PDB entry 9I86 | electron microscopy, 2.75 A resolution | chains A and B of the 8 polymer chains in the assembly

# Chain A (and B)
Name: Single-stranded DNA-binding protein
From: Enterobacteria phage PRD1
Notes: chain B of this document is another copy of the same molecule, construct and numbering; everything in this record applies to it too
UniProt: P17637 (VP12_BPPRD); residue numbers follow UniProt; this construct covers 1-160
Chain sequence (160 residues; numbered 1 to 160; the number before each row is that of its first residue):
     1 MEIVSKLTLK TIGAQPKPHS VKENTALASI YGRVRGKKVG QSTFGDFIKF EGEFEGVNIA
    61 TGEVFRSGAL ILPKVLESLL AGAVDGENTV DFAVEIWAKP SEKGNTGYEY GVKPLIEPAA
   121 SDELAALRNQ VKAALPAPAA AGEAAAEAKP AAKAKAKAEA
Unresolved in the structure: 136-160
From the paper describing this entry:
  - self-association interface (contacts with another copy of this molecule); pairs are residue here / residue on that copy: Tyr-31/Arg-128, Arg-33/Glu-123, Glu-55/Arg-128
  - binding site for ssDNA poly(dT), 80mer: Lys-6, Lys-10, Gln-15, Phe-44, Lys-103, Tyr-108, Tyr-110
  - conformationally variable residues (loop rearrangement): Phe-44
  - mutagenesis - F44A: decreased binding to ssDNA poly(dT), 80mer
  - mutagenesis - K10A/F44A: abolished binding to ssDNA poly(dT), 80mer

# Interface between chain A and chain B
Residue-residue contacts (16):
  His-19(A) / His-19(B)  hydrogen bond
  His-19(A) / Ser-101(B)  hydrogen bond (side chain-backbone)
  His-19(A) / Glu-102(B)
  His-19(A) / Gly-104(B)
  His-19(A) / Gly-107(B)
  Lys-22(A) / Lys-22(B)
  Ser-101(A) / His-19(B)  hydrogen bond (backbone-side chain)
  Glu-102(A) / His-19(B)
  Lys-103(A) / Asn-105(B)
  Gly-104(A) / His-19(B)
  Gly-104(A) / Gly-104(B)
  Gly-104(A) / Asn-105(B)
  Asn-105(A) / Lys-103(B)
  Asn-105(A) / Gly-104(B)
  Asn-105(A) / Asn-105(B)
  Gly-107(A) / His-19(B)
Also at the interface, not in a pair above, chain A (9 interface residues in all): Pro-18
Also at the interface, not in a pair above, chain B (9 interface residues in all): Pro-18

# Overview
Chain A and chain B each contribute 9 residues to their interface, with 3 hydrogen bonds. Polar pairs include
His-19(A)/His-19(B) and His-19(A)/Ser-101(B). The paper reports a binding site for ssDNA poly(dT), 80mer at
Lys-6(A), Lys-10(A) and Gln-15(A) among others; F44A of chain A reduces binding to ssDNA poly(dT), 80mer.
Both chains are Single-stranded DNA-binding protein (Enterobacteria phage PRD1). Entry 9I86
(Enterobacteriaphage PRD1 - P12 protein filament in complex with poly(dT) ssDNA) was determined by electron
microscopy, deposited together with 9GFQ.
